Entry 4CA5 (X-ray diffraction, 1.85 A resolution); this record covers chain A.

== Chain A ==
Protein: Angiotensin-converting enzyme
Organism: Homo sapiens
Notes: EC 3.2.1.-, 3.4.15.1
UniProtKB: P12821 (ACE_HUMAN); residues 37-625 here correspond to UniProt positions 68-656 (UniProt number = residue number + 31)
Amino-acid sequence (589 residues; numbered 37 to 625; the number before each row is that of its first residue):
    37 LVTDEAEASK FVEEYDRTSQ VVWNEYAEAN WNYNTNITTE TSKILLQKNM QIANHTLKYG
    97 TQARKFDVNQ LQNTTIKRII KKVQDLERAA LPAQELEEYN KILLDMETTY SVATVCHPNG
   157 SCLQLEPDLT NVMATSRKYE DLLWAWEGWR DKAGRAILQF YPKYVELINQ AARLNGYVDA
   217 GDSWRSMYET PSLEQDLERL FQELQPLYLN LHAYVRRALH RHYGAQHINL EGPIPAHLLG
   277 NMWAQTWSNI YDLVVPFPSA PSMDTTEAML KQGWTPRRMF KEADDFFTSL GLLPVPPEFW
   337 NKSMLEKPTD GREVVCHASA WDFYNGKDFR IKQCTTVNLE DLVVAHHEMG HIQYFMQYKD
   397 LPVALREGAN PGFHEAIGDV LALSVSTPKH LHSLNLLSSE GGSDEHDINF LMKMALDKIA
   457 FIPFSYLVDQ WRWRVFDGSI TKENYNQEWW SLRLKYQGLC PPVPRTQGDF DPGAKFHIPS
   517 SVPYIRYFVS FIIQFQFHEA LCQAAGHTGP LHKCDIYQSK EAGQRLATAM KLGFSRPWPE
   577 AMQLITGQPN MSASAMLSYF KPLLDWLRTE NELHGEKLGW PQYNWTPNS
Unresolved in the structure: 37-39
Disulfide bonds: C152-C158, C352-C370, C538-C550
Glycans and other covalent adducts: N-acetylglucosamine (NAG) linked to N72; glycan linked to N109
Bound ions: Zn2+: H383, H387, E411 (together with 3EF)
Small-molecule neighbours: 3EF (N-{(2S)-3-[(S)-[(1R)-1-{[(benzyloxy)carbonyl]amino}-2-phenylethyl](hydroxy)phosphoryl]-2-[(3-phenyl-1,2-oxazol-5-yl)methyl]propanoyl}-L-tyrosine): Q281, T282, H353, A354, S355, A356, E376, V380, H383, E384, H387, F391, Y394, H410, E411, D415, K454, F457, K511, F512, H513, V518, Y520, Y523, F527
Swiss-Prot annotation at these positions:
  - binding site (chloride): Y200
What the authors report for this chain:
  - binding site for 3EF: Q281, H353, A356, V380, H383, H387, H410, E411, K454, F457, K511, F512, H513, V518, Y520, R522, Y523, F527

== Overview ==
Ligands of chain A: compound 3EF. N-acetylglucosamine is covalently linked to N72. H383, H387 and E411
coordinate Zn2+. UniProt lists chloride-binding residue Y200. From the paper: a binding site for 3EF at Q281,
H353 and A356 among others.
Chain A is Angiotensin-converting enzyme (Homo sapiens); the structure, Human Angiotensin converting enzyme in
complex with a phosphinic tripeptide FI, was determined by X-ray diffraction together with 4CA6, 4CA7 and 4CA8
from the same study.
